PDB entry 9N93 | electron microscopy, 2.95 A resolution | chain A

== Chain A ==
Name: CSC1-like protein 1
From: Homo sapiens
Reference sequence: O94886 (CSCL1_HUMAN); residue numbers follow UniProt; this construct covers 1-807
Sequence (807 residues; numbered 1 to 807; the number before each row is that of its first residue):
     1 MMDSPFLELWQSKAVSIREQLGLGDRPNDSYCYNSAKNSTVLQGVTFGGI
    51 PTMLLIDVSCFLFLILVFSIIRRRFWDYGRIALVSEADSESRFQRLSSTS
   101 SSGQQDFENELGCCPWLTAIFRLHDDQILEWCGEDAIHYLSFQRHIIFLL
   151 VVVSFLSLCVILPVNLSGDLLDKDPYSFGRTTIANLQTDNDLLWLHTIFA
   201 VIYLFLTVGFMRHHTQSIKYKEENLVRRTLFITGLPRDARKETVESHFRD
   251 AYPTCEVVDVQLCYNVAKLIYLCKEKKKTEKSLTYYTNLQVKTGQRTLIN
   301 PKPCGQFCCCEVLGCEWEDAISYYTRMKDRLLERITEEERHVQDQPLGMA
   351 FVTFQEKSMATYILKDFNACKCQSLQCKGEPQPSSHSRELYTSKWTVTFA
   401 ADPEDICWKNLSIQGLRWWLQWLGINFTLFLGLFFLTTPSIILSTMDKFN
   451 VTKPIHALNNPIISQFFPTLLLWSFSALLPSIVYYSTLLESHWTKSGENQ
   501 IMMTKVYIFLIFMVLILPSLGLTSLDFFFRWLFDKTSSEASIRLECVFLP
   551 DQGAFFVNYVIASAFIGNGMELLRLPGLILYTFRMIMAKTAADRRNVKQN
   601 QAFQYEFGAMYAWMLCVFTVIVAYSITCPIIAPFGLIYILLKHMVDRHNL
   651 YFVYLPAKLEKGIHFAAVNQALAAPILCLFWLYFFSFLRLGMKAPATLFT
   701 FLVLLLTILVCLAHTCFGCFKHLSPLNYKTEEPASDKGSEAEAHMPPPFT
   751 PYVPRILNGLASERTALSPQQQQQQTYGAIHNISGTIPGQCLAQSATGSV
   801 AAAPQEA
Unresolved in the structure: 1-43, 86-112, 371-378, 729-807
Differences from the reference sequence: engineered mutation Met53 (Val in O94886)
UniProt features mapped onto this chain:
  - region: Phe555 to Ile586 (Gating helix)
  - modified residue: Ser739 (Phosphoserine)
  - glycosylation (N-linked (GlcNAc...) asparagine): Asn38, Asn450

== In short ==
Chain A is CSC1-like protein 1 (Homo sapiens); the structure, Human TMEM63A mutant V53M lipid-open state, was
determined by electron microscopy together with 9N95 from the same study.
